Entry 6T93 (electron microscopy, 3.49 A resolution); this record covers chains C and J of the 10 polymer chains in the assembly.

[Chain C]
Protein: Histone H2A type 1-B/E
From: Homo sapiens
UniProtKB: P04908 (H2A1B_HUMAN); residue numbers follow UniProt; this construct covers 1-130
Sequence (133 residues; numbered -2 to 130; the number before each row is that of its first residue; numbers below 1 keep their minus sign (Gly-2 is residue -2)):
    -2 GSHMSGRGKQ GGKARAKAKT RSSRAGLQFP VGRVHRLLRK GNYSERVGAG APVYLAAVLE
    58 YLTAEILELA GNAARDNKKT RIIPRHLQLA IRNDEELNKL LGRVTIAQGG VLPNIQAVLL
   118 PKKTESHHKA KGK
Unresolved in the structure: -2 to 11, 120-130
Differences from the reference sequence: expression tag (-2 to 0)
Curated features (UniProtKB/Swiss-Prot):
  - modified residue: Ser2 (N-acetylserine), Arg4 (Citrulline), Lys6 (N6-(2-hydroxyisobutyryl)lysine), Lys10 (N6-(2-hydroxyisobutyryl)lysine), Lys14 (N6-(beta-hydroxybutyryl)lysine), Lys37 (N6-(2-hydroxyisobutyryl)lysine), Lys75 (N6-(2-hydroxyisobutyryl)lysine), Lys76 (N6-(2-hydroxyisobutyryl)lysine), Lys96 (N6-(2-hydroxyisobutyryl)lysine), Gln105 (N5-methylglutamine), Lys119 (N6-(2-hydroxyisobutyryl)lysine), Lys120 (N6-crotonyllysine), Thr121 (Phosphothreonine), Lys126 (N6-crotonyllysine)
  - cross-link (Glycyl lysine isopeptide (Lys-Gly)): Lys14 (interchain with G-Cter in ubiquitin), Lys16 (interchain with G-Cter in ubiquitin), Lys120 (interchain with G-Cter in ubiquitin)
  - mutagenesis: Ser2 (S2A: Blocks the inhibition of transcription by RPS6KA5/MSK1)

[Chain J]
Molecule: 153-nt DNA strand
Sequence (153 nucleotides; each row starts with the number of its first residue; numbers below 1 keep their minus sign (DA-2 is residue -2)):
    -2 ATCACAGGAT GTATATATCT GACACGTGCC TGGAGACTAG GGAGTAATCC CCTTGGCGGT
    58 TAAAACGCGG GGGACAGCGC GTACGTGCGT TTAAGCGGTG CTAGAGCTGT CTACGACCAA
   118 TTGAGCGGAT TTGCATAACA AAGTCTCCAG GAT
Unresolved in the structure: -2, 150

[Chain C / chain J interface]
Pairs across the interface - 14 pairs, chain C then chain J:
  Lys14(C) - DG120(J)  salt bridge to the phosphate
  Thr17(C) - DA121(J)  sugar contact
  Arg30(C) - DC123(J)  salt bridge to the phosphate
  Arg43(C) - DG112(J)  hydrogen bond to the sugar
  Arg43(C) - DA113(J)  phosphate contact
  Val44(C) - DG112(J)  sugar contact
  Val44(C) - DA113(J)  hydrogen bond to the phosphate
  Gly45(C) - DG112(J)  phosphate contact
  Ala46(C) - DG112(J)  hydrogen bond to the phosphate
  Lys76(C) - DA132(J)  phosphate contact
  Thr77(C) - DC131(J)  phosphate contact
  Thr77(C) - DA132(J)  hydrogen bond to the phosphate
  Arg78(C) - DC131(J)  sugar contact
  Arg78(C) - DA132(J)  sugar contact
Other interface residues (no listed pair), chain C (13 interface residues in all): Arg12, His32, Glu42
Other interface residues (no listed pair), chain J (9 interface residues in all): DT118, DG122

[Overview]
The interface between chain C and chain J involves 13 residues on one side and 9 on the other; the contacts
include 4 hydrogen bonds and 2 salt bridges. Polar pairs include Arg43(C)-DG112(J), Val44(C)-DA113(J) and
Ala46(C)-DG112(J). From UniProt: one mutagenesis site on chain C.
Chain C is Histone H2A type 1-B/E (Homo sapiens) and chain J is a 153-nt DNA strand; the structure, Nucleosome
with OCT4-SOX2 motif at SHL-6, was determined by electron microscopy.
